PDB entry 7WEC | electron microscopy, 3.30 A resolution | chains G and B of the 9 polymer chains in the assembly

== Chain G ==
Molecule: The heavy chain of Fab XGv347
From: Homo sapiens
Notes: antibody fragment or engineered binder
Amino-acid sequence (123 residues; each row starts with the number of its first residue; note: 2 numbers in that range are skipped by the numbering (no residue carries them; nothing is unmodelled there)):
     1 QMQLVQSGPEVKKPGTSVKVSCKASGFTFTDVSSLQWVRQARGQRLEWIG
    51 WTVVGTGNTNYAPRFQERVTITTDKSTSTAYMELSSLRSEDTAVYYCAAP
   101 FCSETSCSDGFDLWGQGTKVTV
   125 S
Cystine bridges: Cys22-Cys97, Cys102-Cys107
Ligand contacts: N-acetylglucosamine (NAG; 2-acetamido-2-deoxy-beta-D-glucopyranose): Asp74, Ser76, Thr77

== Chain B ==
Molecule: Spike glycoprotein
From: Severe acute respiratory syndrome coronavirus 2
UniProt: P0DTC2 (SPIKE_SARS2); aligned to UniProt positions 1-1270 over residues 1-1270 (the alignment contains insertions or deletions, so no single offset holds)
Amino-acid sequence (1270 residues; numbered 1 to 1270; the number before each row is that of its first residue):
     1 MFVFLVLLPLVSSQCVNLTTRTQLPPAYTNSFTRGVYYPDKVFRSSVLHS
    51 TQDLFLPFFSNVTWFHVISGTNGTKRFDNPVLPFNDGVYFASIEKSNIIR
   101 GWIFGTTLDSKTQSLLIVNNATNVVIKVCEFQFCNDPFLDHKNNKSWMES
   151 EFRVYSSANNCTFEYVSQPFLMDLEGKQGNFKNLREFVFKNIDGYFKIYS
   201 KHTPILVREPEDLPQGFSALEPLVDLPIGINITRFQTLLALHRSYLTPGD
   251 SSSGWTAGAAAYYVGYLQPRTFLLKYNENGTITDAVDCALDPLSETKCTL
   301 KSFTVEKGIYQTSNFRVQPTESIVRFPNITNLCPFDEVFNATRFASVYAW
   351 NRKRISNCVADYSVLYNLAPFFTFKCYGVSPTKLNDLCFTNVYADSFVIR
   401 GDEVRQIAPGQTGNIADYNYKLPDDFTGCVIAWNSNKLDSKVSGNYNYLY
   451 RLFRKSNLKPFERDISTEIYQAGNKPCNGVAGFNCYFPLRSYSFRPTYGV
   501 GHQPYRVVVLSFELLHAPATVCGPKKSTNLVKNKCVNFNFNGLKGTGVLT
   551 ESNKKFLPFQQFGRDIADTTDAVRDPQTLEILDITPCSFGGVSVITPGTN
   601 TSNQVAVLYQGVNCTEVPVAIHADQLTPTWRVYSTGSNVFQTRAGCLIGA
   651 EYVNNSYECDIPIGAGICASYQTQTKSHRRARSVASQSIIAYTMSLGAEN
   701 SVAYSNNSIAIPTNFTISVTTEILPVSMTKTSVDCTMYICGDSTECSNLL
   751 LQYGSFCTQLKRALTGIAVEQDKNTQEVFAQVKQIYKTPPIKYFGGFNFS
   801 QILPDPSKPSKRSFIEDLLFNKVTLADAGFIKQYGDCLGDIAARDLICAQ
   851 KFKGLTVLPPLLTDEMIAQYTSALLAGTITSGWTFGAGAALQIPFAMQMA
   901 YRFNGIGVTQNVLYENQKLIANQFNSAIGKIQDSLSSTASALGKLQDVVN
   951 HNAQALNTLVKQLSSKFGAISSVLNDIFSRLDKVEAEVQIDRLITGRLQS
  1001 LQTYVTQQLIRAAEIRASANLAATKMSECVLGQSKRVDFCGKGYHLMSFP
  1051 QSAPHGVVFLHVTYVPAQEKNFTTAPAICHDGKAHFPREGVFVSNGTHWF
  1101 VTQRNFYEPQIITTDNTFVSGNCDVVIGIVNNTVYDPLQPELDSFKEELD
  1151 KYFKNHTSPDVDLGDISGINASVVNIQKEIDRLNEVAKNLNESLIDLQEL
  1201 GKYEQYIKWPWYIWLGFIAGLIAIVMVTIMLCCMTSCCSCLKGCCSCGSC
  1251 CKFDEDDSEPVLKGVKLHYT
Not modelled in the structure: 1-13, 69-74, 241-250, 674-685, 826-845, 1160-1270
Cystine bridges: Cys15-Cys134, Cys129-Cys161, Cys288-Cys298, Cys333-Cys358, Cys376-Cys429, Cys388-Cys522, Cys477-Cys485, Cys614-Cys646, Cys659-Cys668, Cys735-Cys757, Cys740-Cys746, Cys1029-Cys1040, Cys1079-Cys1123
Glycans and other covalent adducts: N-acetylglucosamine (NAG) linked to Asn17, Asn61, Asn123, Asn143, Asn600, Asn613, Asn654, Asn706, Asn714, Asn798, Asn1095, Asn1131, Asn1155
Construct notes: variant Val67 (Ala in P0DTC2), Ile93 (Thr95 in P0DTC2), Asp140 (Gly142 in P0DTC2), Asp336 (Gly339 in P0DTC2), Leu368 (Ser371 in P0DTC2), Pro370 (Ser373 in P0DTC2), Phe372 (Ser375 in P0DTC2), Asn414 (Lys417 in P0DTC2), Lys437 (Asn440 in P0DTC2), Ser443 (Gly446 in P0DTC2), Asn474 (Ser477 in P0DTC2), Lys475 (Thr478 in P0DTC2), Ala481 (Glu484 in P0DTC2), Arg490 (Gln493 in P0DTC2), Ser493 (Gly496 in P0DTC2), Arg495 (Gln498 in P0DTC2), Tyr498 (Asn501 in P0DTC2), His502 (Tyr505 in P0DTC2), Lys544 (Thr547 in P0DTC2), Gly611 (Asp614 in P0DTC2), Tyr652 (His655 in P0DTC2), Lys676 (Asn679 in P0DTC2), His678 (Pro681 in P0DTC2), Lys761 (Asn764 in P0DTC2), Tyr793 (Asp796 in P0DTC2), Lys853 (Asn856 in P0DTC2), His951 (Gln954 in P0DTC2), Lys966 (Asn969 in P0DTC2), Phe978 (Leu981 in P0DTC2); insertion (209-211)
Ligand contacts: N-acetylglucosamine (NAG; 2-acetamido-2-deoxy-beta-D-glucopyranose): Lys459, Pro460, Phe461, Glu462, Arg463
UniProt features mapped onto this chain:
  - lipidation (S-palmitoyl cysteine): Cys1240, Cys1247, Cys1250
  - glycosylation (N-linked (GlcNAc...) asparagine): Asn17 (complex), Asn61 (hybrid), Asn331 (complex), Asn603 (hybrid)

== Chain G / chain B interface ==
Contacting residue pairs (20):
  Asp31(G) - Leu452(B)
  Asp31(G) - Phe453(B)
  Val32(G) - Ala472(B)  hydrophobic
  Ser34(G) - Tyr486(B)  hydrogen bond
  Trp51(G) - Gly482(B)
  Trp51(G) - Tyr486(B)
  Val53(G) - Tyr486(B)  hydrophobic
  Gly55(G) - Arg490(B)  hydrogen bond (backbone-side chain)
  Thr56(G) - Arg490(B)  hydrogen bond (backbone-side chain)
  Gly57(G) - Arg490(B)
  Thr105(G) - Tyr470(B)  hydrogen bond
  Ser106(G) - Ala472(B)
  Cys107(G) - Ala472(B)
  Cys107(G) - Gly473(B)
  Cys107(G) - Asn484(B)  hydrogen bond (backbone-side chain)
  Ser108(G) - Asn484(B)  hydrogen bond (backbone-side chain)
  Asp109(G) - Lys475(B)  salt bridge
  Asp109(G) - Phe483(B)
  Asp109(G) - Asn484(B)
  Phe111(G) - Phe483(B)  hydrophobic
Other interface residues (no listed pair), chain B (12 interface residues in all): Phe487

== Summary ==
Chain G and chain B form an interface of 14 and 12 residues respectively; the contacts include 6 hydrogen
bonds and 1 salt bridge. Among the polar pairs are Asp109(G)-Lys475(B), Ser34(G)-Tyr486(B) and
Gly55(G)-Arg490(B). Bound to chain G: N-acetylglucosamine. Bound to chain B: N-acetylglucosamine.
Chain G is the heavy chain of Fab XGv347 (Homo sapiens) and chain B is Spike glycoprotein (Severe acute
respiratory syndrome coronavirus 2); the structure, SARS-CoV-2 Omicron variant spike protein with three XGv347
Fabs binding to three closed state RBDs, was determined by electron microscopy (same publication as 7WE7,
7WE8, 7WE9, 7WEA, 7WEB, 7WED and 3 further entries).
